Entry 5ND0 (X-ray diffraction, 1.45 A resolution); this record covers chains A and C.

Chain A:
Name: Protein enabled homolog
From: Homo sapiens
Reference sequence: Q8N8S7 (ENAH_HUMAN); numbering as in UniProt (aligned over 1-111)
Amino-acid sequence (113 residues; each row starts with the number of its first residue; numbers below 1 keep their minus sign (Gly-1 is residue -1)):
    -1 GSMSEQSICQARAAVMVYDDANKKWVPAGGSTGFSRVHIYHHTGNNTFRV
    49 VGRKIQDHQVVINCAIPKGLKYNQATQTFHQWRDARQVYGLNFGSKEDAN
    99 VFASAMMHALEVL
Not modelled in the structure: -1 to 2
Sequence notes: expression tag (-1 to 0)
From the paper describing this entry:
  - binding site for 5,6-dihydro-benzo[h]cinnolin-3-ylamine: Tyr16
  - binding site for 5,6-dihydro-benzo[h]cinnolin-3-ylamine (chain C): Met14, Trp23, Phe77

Chain C:
Name: 5,6-dihydro-benzo[h]cinnolin-3-ylamine
Amino-acid sequence (10 residues; numbered 1 to 10; the number before each row is that of its first residue):
     1 XXPPXTEDEX
Modified residues: ACE (acetyl group) at position 1, 2L5 (2-chloro-L-phenylalanine) at position 2, 8TQ ((3S,7R,10R,13S)-2-oxidanylidene-1,4-diazatricyclo[8.3.0.03,7]tridec-8-ene-13-carbaldehyde) at position 5, NLW (L-leucinamide) at position 10

Interface between chain A and chain C:
Residue-residue contacts (20):
  Met14(A) - 8TQ_5(C)
  Met14(A) - Glu9(C)
  Met14(A) - NLW_10(C)
  Tyr16(A) - Pro3(C)  hydrophobic
  Lys22(A) - Glu9(C)
  Trp23(A) - Pro3(C)  hydrophobic
  Trp23(A) - Pro4(C)  hydrogen bond (side chain-backbone)
  Trp23(A) - 8TQ_5(C)
  Trp23(A) - Glu9(C)  hydrogen bond (backbone-side chain)
  Thr30(A) - NLW_10(C)
  Lys69(A) - 2L5_2(C)
  Phe77(A) - 8TQ_5(C)
  Gln79(A) - 2L5_2(C)
  Gln79(A) - Pro3(C)  hydrogen bond (side chain-backbone)
  Arg81(A) - ACE_1(C)
  Arg81(A) - 2L5_2(C)
  Val86(A) - 2L5_2(C)
  Val86(A) - Pro3(C)
  Asn90(A) - 8TQ_5(C)
  Asn90(A) - NLW_10(C)
Other interface residues (no listed pair), chain A (16 interface residues in all): Lys21, Asn71, Ala73, Thr74, Trp80

Overview:
16 residues of chain A face 7 of chain C across their interface, with 3 hydrogen bonds. Polar contacts include
Trp23(A)-Pro4(C), Trp23(A)-Glu9(C) and Gln79(A)-Pro3(C). From the paper: a binding site for
5,6-dihydro-benzo[h]cinnolin-3-ylamine (chain C) at Met14(A), Trp23(A) and Phe77(A); a binding site for
5,6-dihydro-benzo[h]cinnolin-3-ylamine at Tyr16(A).
Chain A is Protein enabled homolog (Homo sapiens) and chain C is 5,6-dihydro-benzo[h]cinnolin-3-ylamine; the
structure, ENAH EVH1 in complex with Ac-[2-Cl-F]-PP-[ProM-1]-TEDEL-NH2, was determined by X-ray diffraction
(same publication as 5N91, 5N9C, 5N9P, 5NC2, 5NC7, 6XVT, 6XXR and 7A5M).
